Entry 1IQL (X-ray diffraction, 2.70 A resolution); this record covers chains A and L.

# Chain A
Name: coagulation Factor Xa
From: Homo sapiens
Notes: EC 3.4.21.6; fragment: heavy chain, catalytic domain (residues 235-469)
UniProt: P00742 (FA10_HUMAN); the construct lacks a stretch of the UniProt sequence and is renumbered around it, so the offset changes along the chain: 16-61 = UniProt 235-280; 62-124 = UniProt 282-344; 125-131 = UniProt 346-352; 132-145 = UniProt 355-368; 4 more segments
Chain sequence (235 residues; each row starts with the number of its first residue; note: 2 numbers in that range are skipped by the numbering (no residue carries them; nothing is unmodelled there); a row labelled like 131A-131B holds insertion residues (131A, then the next letters in order)):
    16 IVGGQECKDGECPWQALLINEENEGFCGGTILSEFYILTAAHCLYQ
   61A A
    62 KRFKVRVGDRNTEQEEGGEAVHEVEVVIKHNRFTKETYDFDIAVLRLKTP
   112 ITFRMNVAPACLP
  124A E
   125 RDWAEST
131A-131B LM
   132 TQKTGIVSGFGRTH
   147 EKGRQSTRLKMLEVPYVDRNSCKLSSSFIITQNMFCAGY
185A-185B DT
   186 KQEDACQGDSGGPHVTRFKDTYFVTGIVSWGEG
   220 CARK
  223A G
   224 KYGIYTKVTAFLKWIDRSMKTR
Curated features (UniProtKB/Swiss-Prot):
  - active site (Charge relay system): His57, Asp102, Ser195
Disulfides: Cys22-Cys27, Cys42-Cys58, Cys168-Cys182, Cys191-Cys220
Ion coordination: Ca2+: Asp70, Asn72, Glu77, Glu80
Residues lining bound ligands: XMJ (4-[[(1E)-2-(4-chlorophenyl)ethenyl]sulfonyl]-1-[[1-(4-pyridinyl)-4-piperidinyl]methyl]piperazinone): Glu97, Thr98, Tyr99, Phe174, Asp189, Ala190, Cys191, Gln192, Ser195, Val213, Ser214, Trp215, Gly216, Glu217, Gly218, Cys220, Gly226, Ile227, Tyr228

# Chain L
Name: coagulation Factor Xa
From: Homo sapiens
Notes: EC 3.4.21.6; fragment: light chain, epidermal growth factor like domain (residues 84-179)
UniProt: P00742 (FA10_HUMAN); residues 44-139 here correspond to UniProt positions 84-179 (UniProt number = residue number + 40)
Chain sequence (96 residues; row label = number of the first residue in the row):
    44 YKDGDQCETSPCQNQGKCKDGLGEYTCTCLEGFEGKNCELFTRKLCSLDN
    94 GDCDQFCHEEQNSVVCSCARGYTLADNGKACIPTGPYPCGKQTLER
Disordered / not traced: 44-86, 138-139
Curated features (UniProtKB/Swiss-Prot):
  - modified residue: Asp63 (3R: -3-hydroxyaspartate)
Disulfides: Cys89-Cys100, Cys96-Cys109, Cys111-Cys124

# Interface between chain A and chain L
Residue-residue contacts (47):
  Gly25(A) with Gln135(L); Thr136(L), hydrogen bond (backbone-backbone)
  Glu26(A) with Gln135(L)
  Pro28(A) with Thr136(L)
  Trp29(A) with Gly133(L); Gln135(L)
  Leu47(A) with Arg113(L)
  Phe114(A) with Tyr130(L), hydrophobic
  Arg115(A) with Tyr130(L); Thr136(L)
  Met116(A) with Tyr130(L), hydrogen bond (backbone-side chain); Thr136(L), hydrogen bond; Leu137(L)
  Asn117(A) with Thr136(L), hydrogen bond (backbone-side chain)
  Ala119(A) with Thr136(L)
  Pro120(A) with Tyr130(L); Cys132(L); Gly133(L), hydrogen bond (backbone-backbone)
  Ala121(A) with Arg113(L); Cys132(L); Gly133(L)
  Cys122(A) with Arg113(L); Tyr115(L), hydrophobic; Cys132(L), disulfide; Gly133(L), hydrogen bond (side chain-backbone)
  Leu123(A) with Phe99(L); Arg113(L)
  Pro124(A) with Phe99(L), hydrophobic
  Glu124A(A) with Phe99(L); His101(L), salt bridge
  Trp127(A) with Asn93(L), hydrogen bond; Gln98(L), hydrogen bond (side chain-backbone); Phe99(L), hydrophobic; Cys100(L)
  Thr131(A) with Asn93(L)
  Phe203(A) with Asn93(L); Asp97(L)
  Lys204(A) with Cys96(L), hydrogen bond (side chain-backbone); Asp97(L)
  Asp205(A) with Lys134(L), hydrogen bond (backbone-side chain)
  Thr206(A) with Gln98(L); Gly133(L); Lys134(L)
  Tyr207(A) with Gly133(L), hydrogen bond (backbone-backbone); Gln135(L), hydrogen bond
  Phe208(A) with Gln98(L); Phe99(L), hydrophobic
Other interface residues (no listed pair), chain A (26 interface residues in all): Asp24, Val118
Other interface residues (no listed pair), chain L (19 interface residues in all): Ser110, Ala112, Pro131
Disulfides between the chains: Cys122(A)-Cys132(L)

# Overview
The interface between chain A and chain L involves 26 residues on one side and 19 on the other; the contacts
include 1 disulfide bond, 12 hydrogen bonds and 1 salt bridge. Polar pairs include Glu124A(A)-His101(L),
Met116(A)-Tyr130(L) and Met116(A)-Thr136(L). Bound to chain A: compound XMJ.
Here chain A is coagulation Factor Xa and chain L is coagulation Factor Xa, both from Homo sapiens. Entry 1IQL
(Human coagulation factor Xa in complex with M54476) was determined by X-ray diffraction.
